PDB entry 8IUM | electron microscopy, 3.14 A resolution | chains A and E of the 6 polymer chains in the assembly

== Chain A ==
Molecule: G subunit alpha (q)
From: Homo sapiens
Chain sequence (361 residues; row label = number of the first residue in the row; note: 122 numbers in that range are skipped by the numbering (no residue carries them; nothing is unmodelled there); a row labelled like 61A-61Z holds insertion residues (61A, then the next letters in order)):
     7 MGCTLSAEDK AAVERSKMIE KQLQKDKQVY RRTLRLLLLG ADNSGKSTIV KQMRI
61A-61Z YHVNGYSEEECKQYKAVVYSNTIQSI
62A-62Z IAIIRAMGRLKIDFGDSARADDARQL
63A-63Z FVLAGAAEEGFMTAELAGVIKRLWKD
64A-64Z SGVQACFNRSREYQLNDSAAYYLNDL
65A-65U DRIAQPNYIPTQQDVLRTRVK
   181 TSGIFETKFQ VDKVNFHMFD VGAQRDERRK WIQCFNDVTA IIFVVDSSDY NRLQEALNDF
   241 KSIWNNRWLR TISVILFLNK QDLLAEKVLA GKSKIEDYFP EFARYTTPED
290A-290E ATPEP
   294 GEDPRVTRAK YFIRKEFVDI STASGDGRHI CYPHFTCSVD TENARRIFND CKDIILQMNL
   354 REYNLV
Not modelled in the structure: 7-10, 61A-61Z, 62A-62Z, 63A-63Z, 64A-64Z, 65A-65U, 290A-290E

== Chain E ==
Molecule: Antibody fragment scFv16
From: Mus musculus
Notes: antibody fragment or engineered binder
Chain sequence (247 residues; each row starts with the number of its first residue):
     1 VQLVESGGGL VQPGGSRKLS CSASGFAFSS FGMHWVRQAP EKGLEWVAYI SSGSGTIYYA
    61 DTVKGRFTIS RDDPKNTLFL QMTSLRSEDT AMYYCVRSIY YYGSSPFDFW GQGTTLTVSA
   121 GGGGSGGGGS GGGGSADIVM TQATSSVPVT PGESVSISCR SSKSLLHSNG NTYLYWFLQR
   181 PGQSPQLLIY RMSNLASGVP DRFSGSGSGT AFTLTISRLE AEDVGVYYCM QHLEYPLTFG
   241 AGTKLEL
Not modelled in the structure: 120-135, 192

== How chain A and chain E interact ==
Residue-residue contacts (21; chain A residue first):
  Leu-11(A) / His-167(E)
  Ser-12(A) / Tyr-173(E)  hydrogen bond
  Ser-12(A) / Leu-233(E)
  Ala-13(A) / His-232(E)
  Ala-13(A) / Leu-233(E)
  Ala-13(A) / Glu-234(E)
  Ala-13(A) / Tyr-235(E)
  Glu-14(A) / Tyr-100(E)
  Glu-14(A) / Tyr-173(E)
  Glu-14(A) / Tyr-175(E)  hydrogen bond
  Glu-14(A) / His-232(E)  salt bridge
  Lys-16(A) / Tyr-58(E)  hydrogen bond
  Lys-16(A) / Tyr-235(E)
  Ala-17(A) / Tyr-100(E)  hydrophobic
  Glu-20(A) / Ser-51(E)  hydrogen bond
  Glu-20(A) / Ser-52(E)
  Glu-20(A) / Gly-55(E)
  Glu-20(A) / Thr-56(E)  hydrogen bond
  Arg-21(A) / Ser-30(E)  hydrogen bond (side chain-backbone)
  Arg-21(A) / Ile-99(E)
  Met-24(A) / Ser-52(E)
Interface residues without a listed pair, chain A (11 interface residues in all): Asp-15, Ala-18
Interface residues without a listed pair, chain E (17 interface residues in all): Asn-169, Arg-191

== Overview ==
The interface between chain A and chain E involves 11 residues on one side and 17 on the other; the contacts
include 6 hydrogen bonds and 1 salt bridge. Polar contacts include Glu-14(A)/His-232(E), Ser-12(A)/Tyr-173(E)
and Glu-14(A)/Tyr-175(E).
Here chain A is G subunit alpha (q) (Homo sapiens) and chain E is Antibody fragment scFv16 (Mus musculus).
Entry 8IUM (Cryo-EM structure of the tafluprost acid-bound human PTGFR-Gq complex) was determined by electron
microscopy, deposited together with 8IUK and 8IUL.
